PDB entry 7UW9 | electron microscopy, 4.20 A resolution (low resolution: residue-level contacts below are approximate; hydrogen-bond / salt-bridge calls are withheld) | chains F and A of the 31 polymer chains in the assembly

== Chain F ==
Protein: V-type proton ATPase subunit B2
From: Citrus limon
UniProtKB: A0A067FXK2 (A0A067FXK2_CITSI); numbering as in UniProt (aligned over 1-488)
Sequence (488 residues; numbered 1 to 488; the number before each row is that of its first residue):
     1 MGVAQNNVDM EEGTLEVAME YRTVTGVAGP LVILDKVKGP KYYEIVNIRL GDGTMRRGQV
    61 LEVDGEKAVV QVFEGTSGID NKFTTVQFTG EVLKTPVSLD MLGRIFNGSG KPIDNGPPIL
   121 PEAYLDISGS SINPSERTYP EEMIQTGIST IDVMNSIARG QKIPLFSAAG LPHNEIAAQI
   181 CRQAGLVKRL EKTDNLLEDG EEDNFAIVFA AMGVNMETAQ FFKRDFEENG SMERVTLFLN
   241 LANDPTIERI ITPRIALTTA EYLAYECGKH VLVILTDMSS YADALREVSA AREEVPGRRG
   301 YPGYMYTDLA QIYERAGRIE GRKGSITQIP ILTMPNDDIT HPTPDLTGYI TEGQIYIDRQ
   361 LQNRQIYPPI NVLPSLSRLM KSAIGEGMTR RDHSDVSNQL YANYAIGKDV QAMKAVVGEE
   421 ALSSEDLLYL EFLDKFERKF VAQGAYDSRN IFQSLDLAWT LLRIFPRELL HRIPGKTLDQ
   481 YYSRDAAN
Unresolved in the structure: 1-14, 193-202, 485-488

== Chain A ==
Protein: V-type proton ATPase catalytic subunit A
From: Citrus limon
Notes: EC 7.1.2.2
UniProtKB: Q9SM09 (VATA_CITUN); numbering as in UniProt (aligned over 1-623)
Sequence (623 residues; each row starts with the number of its first residue):
     1 MPSVYGARLT TFEDEEKESE YGYVRKVSGP VVIADGMNGA AMYELVRVGH DNLIGEIIRL
    61 EGDSATIQVY EETAGLMVND PVLRTHKPLS VELGPGILGN IFDGIQRPLK TIAIRSGDVY
   121 IPRGVSVPAL DKDTLWEFQP KKIGEGDLLT GGDLYATVFE NSLMQHHVAL PPDAMGKVTY
   181 VAPAGQYSLK DTVLELEFQG VKKSFTMLQA WPVRTPRPVS SKLAADTPLL TGQRVLDALF
   241 PSVLGGTCAI PGAFGCGKTV ISQALSKYSN SDTVVYVGCG ERGNEMAEVL MDFPQLTMTL
   301 PDGREESVMK RTTLVANTSN MPVAAREASI YTGITIAEYF RDMGYNVSMM ADSTSRWAEA
   361 LREISGRLAE MPADSGYPAY LAARLASFYE RAGKVKCLGG PERTGSVTIV GAVSPPGGDF
   421 SDPVTSATLS IVQVFWGLDK KLAQRKHFPS VNWLISYSKY STALESFYEQ FDPDFINIRT
   481 KAREVLQRED DLNEIVQLVG KDALAEGDKI TLETAKLLRE DYLAQNAFTP YDKFCPFYKS
   541 VWMMRNIIHF YNLANQAVEK GAGMDGQKIT YTLIKHRLGD LFYRLVSQKF EDPAEGEPAL
   601 VAKFKKLHED LTAGFRALED ETR
Unresolved in the structure: 1-20
Swiss-Prot annotation at these positions:
  - binding site (ATP): Gly252 to Thr259

== Interface between chain F and chain A ==
Pairs across the interface (39; chain F residue first):
  Gly26(F) - Leu60(A)
  Gly26(F) - Glu61(A)
  Gly26(F) - Gly62(A)
  Val27(F) - Met42(A)
  Val27(F) - Arg59(A)
  Val27(F) - Leu60(A)
  Thr76(F) - Met42(A)
  Ser77(F) - Met42(A)
  Ser77(F) - Tyr43(A)
  Gly78(F) - Met42(A)
  Ile79(F) - Ala40(A)
  Ile79(F) - Ala41(A)
  Ile79(F) - Met42(A)
  Asp80(F) - Ala40(A)
  Asn81(F) - Ala40(A)
  Ala169(F) - Leu429(A)
  Gly170(F) - Tyr457(A)
  Asn215(F) - Ile431(A)
  Asn215(F) - Gln433(A)
  Ala242(F) - Ala386(A)
  Asn243(F) - Ala386(A)
  Asn243(F) - Ser387(A)
  Asn243(F) - Glu390(A)
  Thr246(F) - Ala383(A)
  Arg286(F) - Ala373(A)
  Glu287(F) - Ala379(A)
  Ala290(F) - Met371(A)
  Pro296(F) - Pro372(A)
  Pro296(F) - Ala373(A)
  Gly300(F) - Ala373(A)
  Asn363(F) - Leu454(A)
  Asn363(F) - Gln487(A)
  Arg364(F) - Gln487(A)
  Gln365(F) - Arg483(A)
  Ala415(F) - Ile495(A)
  Ala415(F) - Ala503(A)
  Val416(F) - Val499(A)
  Val416(F) - Ala503(A)
  Gly418(F) - Ala503(A)
Interface residues without a listed pair, chain F (33 interface residues in all): Ala28, Gly29, Lys82, Glu217, Gln220, Asn336, Gln360, Val417
Interface residues without a listed pair, chain A (32 interface residues in all): Asn38, Gly39, Ile58, Lys222, Ser421, Tyr460

== Overview ==
Chain F and chain A form an interface of 33 and 32 residues respectively. Curated annotation (UniProt) lists 8
ATP-binding residues on chain A.
Here chain F is V-type proton ATPase subunit B2 and chain A is V-type proton ATPase catalytic subunit A, both
from Citrus limon. Entry 7UW9 (Citrus V-ATPase State 1, H in contact with subunit a) was determined by
electron microscopy together with 7UWA, 7UWB, 7UWC and 7UWD from the same study.
